Entry 6UGF (electron microscopy, 4.20 A resolution (low resolution: residue-level contacts below are approximate; hydrogen-bond / salt-bridge calls are withheld)); this record covers chains F and G of the 7 polymer chains in the assembly.

Chain F:
Molecule: Meiotic spindle formation protein mei-1
Source organism: Caenorhabditis elegans
Notes: EC 5.6.1.1
UniProtKB: P34808 (KTNA1_CAEEL); numbering as in UniProt (aligned over 1-472)
Sequence (490 residues; each row starts with the number of its first residue; numbers below 1 keep their minus sign (Gly-17 is residue -17)):
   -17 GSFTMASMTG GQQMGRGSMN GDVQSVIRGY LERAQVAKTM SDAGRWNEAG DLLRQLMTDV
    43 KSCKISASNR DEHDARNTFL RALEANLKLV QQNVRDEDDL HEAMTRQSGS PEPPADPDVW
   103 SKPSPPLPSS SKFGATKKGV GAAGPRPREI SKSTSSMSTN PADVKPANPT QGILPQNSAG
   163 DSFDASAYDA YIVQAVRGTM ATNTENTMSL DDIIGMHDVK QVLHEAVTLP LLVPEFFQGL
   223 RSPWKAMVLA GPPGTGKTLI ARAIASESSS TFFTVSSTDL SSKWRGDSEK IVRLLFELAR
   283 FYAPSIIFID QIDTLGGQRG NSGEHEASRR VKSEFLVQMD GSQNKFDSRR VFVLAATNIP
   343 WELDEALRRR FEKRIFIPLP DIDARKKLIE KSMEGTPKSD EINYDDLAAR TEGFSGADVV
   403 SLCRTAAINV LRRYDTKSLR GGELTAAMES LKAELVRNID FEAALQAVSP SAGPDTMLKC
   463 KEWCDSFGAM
Disordered / not traced: -17 to 155, 183-187, 324
Construct notes: expression tag (-17 to 0); engineered mutation Gln293 (Glu in P34808)
UniProt features mapped onto this chain:
  - binding site (ATP): Gly233 to Thr240, Arg351, Arg352
  - modified residue: Ser92 (Phosphoserine)
  - mutagenesis: Arg36 (R36C: In ct46ct99; loss of function. Does not affect mei-1 degradation. Prevents mei-1 degradation during the transition from meiosis to mitosis; when associated with A-92), Glu66 (E66K: In ct46sb18; gain of function), Ser92 (S92A: Abolishes phosphorylation by mbk-2. Abolishes interaction with mel-26. Prevents mei-1 degradation during the transition from meiosis to mitosis; when associated with C-36 ...), Pro99 (P99L: In ct46; gain of function. Embryonic lethal. Abolishes interaction with mel-26 and probably mel-26-mediated degradation ...), Gly126 (G126S: In ct46sb9 and ct46sb17; gain of function), Arg128 (R128C: In ct46sb22; gain of function), Ile195 (I195K: In ct46sb3; dominant negative), Pro225 (P225L: In b284; dominant negative), Leu231 (L231P: In ct81; dominant negative), Pro235 (P235L: In ct93; dominant negative; P235S: In ct46ct103; dominant negative. Formation of an abnormally large polar body during oocyte meiosis II ...), Glu308 (E308D: In ct46ct101; null. Formation of an abnormally large polar body during oocyte meiosis II. Myosin thick filaments are disorganized in body wall muscles in an unc-29 (e1072) mutant background), Asp322 (D322R: Severe loss of ATPase activity and complete loss of microtubule severing activity), 6 further mutagenesis entries in UniProt
Residues lining bound ligands:
  - ATP (adenosine-5'-triphosphate), molecule 1: Asp194, Ile195, Ile196, Met198, Pro235, Gly236, Thr237, Gly238, Lys239, Thr240, Leu241, Asn340, Leu370, Gly398, Ala399
  - ATP, molecule 2: Asp322, Arg351, Arg352
Reported in the primary citation:
  - binding site for Polyglutamate peptide (chain G): Trp266, His307
  - mutagenesis - K265A, W266A, R267A, R301A, H307A, E308A: decreased catalytic activity on basal ATPase
  - mutagenesis - K265A, W266A: decreased catalytic activity on isolated beta-tubulin peptide
  - mutagenesis - Y170A: abolished catalytic activity on ATPase
  - mutagenesis - R267E, N340A: unchanged catalytic activity on basal ATPase
  - mutagenesis - R351A: abolished catalytic activity on basal and microtubule stimulated ATPase
  - mutagenesis - N340A: abolished catalytic activity on betaIVb-tail peptide
  - mutagenesis - F469A: abolished catalytic activity on basal and stimulated ATPase
  - mutagenesis - R128A/R130A/K134A: unchanged catalytic activity (basal ATP activity)
  - mutagenesis - R128A/R130A/K134A: decreased catalytic activity on microtubule stimulated ATPase
  - mutagenesis - K119A/K120A/R128A/R130A/K134A: decreased catalytic activity on basal and microtubule stimulated ATPase
  - mutagenesis - S135E: decreased catalytic activity on ATPase
  - mutagenesis - K265A, W266A, R267A, R301A, E308A, N340A: decreased catalytic activity on microtubule
  - mutagenesis - K265A, W266A: abolished catalytic activity on beta-tubulin peptide
  - mutagenesis - R267A: abolished catalytic activity on beta-tubulin tail
  - mutagenesis - R267E: abolished catalytic activity on beta-tail peptide
  - mutagenesis - E308A: decreased catalytic activity on beta-tail peptide
  - mutagenesis - H307A: unchanged catalytic activity on substrate

Chain G:
Molecule: Polyglutamate peptide
Sequence (12 residues; each row starts with the number of its first residue):
     3 EEEEEEEEEE EE

How chain F and chain G interact:
Contacting residue pairs (8):
  Lys265(F) with Glu13(G); Glu14(G)
  Trp266(F) with Glu11(G); Glu12(G); Glu13(G)
  Arg267(F) with Glu12(G)
  His307(F) with Glu14(G)
  Ala309(F) with Glu14(G)

In short:
Chain F and chain G form an interface of 5 and 4 residues respectively. Chain F binds ATP. From the paper: a
binding site for Polyglutamate peptide (chain G) at Trp266(F) and His307(F); K265A, W266A and R267A of chain
F, among others, reduce catalytic activity on basal ATPase; 14 substitutions were tested in all.
Chain F is Meiotic spindle formation protein mei-1 (Caenorhabditis elegans) and chain G is Polyglutamate
peptide; the structure, Katanin hexamer in the ring conformation with resolved protomer one in complex with
substrate, was determined by electron microscopy (same publication as 6UGD and 6UGE).
